7S19 - chain A; structure by X-ray diffraction, 2.08 A resolution.

[Chain A]
Name: Cruzipain
Organism: Trypanosoma cruzi
Notes: EC 3.4.22.51
Reference sequence: P25779 (CYSP_TRYCR); residues 1-215 here correspond to UniProt positions 123-337 (UniProt number = residue number + 122)
Sequence (215 residues; row label = number of the first residue in the row):
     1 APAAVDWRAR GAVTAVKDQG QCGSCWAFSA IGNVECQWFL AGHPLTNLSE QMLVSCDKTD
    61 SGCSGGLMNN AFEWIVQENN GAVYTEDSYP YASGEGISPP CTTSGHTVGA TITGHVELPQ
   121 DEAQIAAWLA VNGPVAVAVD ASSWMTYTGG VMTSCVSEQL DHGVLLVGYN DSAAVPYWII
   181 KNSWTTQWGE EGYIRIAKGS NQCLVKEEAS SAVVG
Swiss-Prot annotation at these positions:
  - active site: Cys25, His162, Asn182
  - site: Gly215 (Cleavage)
  - glycosylation (N-linked (GlcNAc...) asparagine): Asn47, Asn170
Disulfide bonds: Cys22-Cys63, Cys56-Cys101, Cys155-Cys203
Glycans and other covalent adducts: compound 83K linked to Cys25
Residues lining bound ligands: 83K (N,N-dimethyl-L-valyl-L-leucyl-N-[(3S)-6-{(2S)-2-[(1H-indol-3-yl)methyl]-3-methoxy-5-oxo-2,5-dihydro-1H-pyrrol-1-yl}-6-oxo-1-phenylhexan-3-yl]-L-leucinamide): Gln19, Cys22, Gly23, Trp26, Ser61, Cys63, Ser64, Gly65, Gly66, Leu67, Met68, Ala138, Met145, Leu160, Asp161, His162, Gly163, Trp184
What the authors report for this chain:
  - binding site for 83K: Cys22, Gly23, Cys63, Ser64, Gly65
  - binding site for 83K: Gln19, Gly66, Leu67, Leu160, Asp161, Trp184 (from molecular simulation)

[Summary]
Covalently linked compound 83K: at Cys25. Curated annotation (UniProt) lists 3 active-site residues. The paper
reports a binding site for 83K at Cys22, Gly23 and Cys63 among others.
Chain A is Cruzipain (Trypanosoma cruzi); the structure, Crystal structure of cruzain with gallinamide analog
from 2-indolyl series, was determined by X-ray diffraction (same publication as 7S18 and 7JUJ).
